Entry 8G10 (X-ray diffraction, 2.47 A resolution); this record covers chains A and E of the 6 polymer chains in the assembly.

== Chain A ==
Protein: Cyclic GMP-AMP synthase
From: Mus musculus
Notes: EC 2.7.7.86; fragment: catalytic domain, residues 147-507
Reference sequence: Q8C6L5 (CGAS_MOUSE); residues 147-507 here = UniProt positions 147-507
Amino-acid sequence (364 residues; numbered 144 to 507; the number before each row is that of its first residue):
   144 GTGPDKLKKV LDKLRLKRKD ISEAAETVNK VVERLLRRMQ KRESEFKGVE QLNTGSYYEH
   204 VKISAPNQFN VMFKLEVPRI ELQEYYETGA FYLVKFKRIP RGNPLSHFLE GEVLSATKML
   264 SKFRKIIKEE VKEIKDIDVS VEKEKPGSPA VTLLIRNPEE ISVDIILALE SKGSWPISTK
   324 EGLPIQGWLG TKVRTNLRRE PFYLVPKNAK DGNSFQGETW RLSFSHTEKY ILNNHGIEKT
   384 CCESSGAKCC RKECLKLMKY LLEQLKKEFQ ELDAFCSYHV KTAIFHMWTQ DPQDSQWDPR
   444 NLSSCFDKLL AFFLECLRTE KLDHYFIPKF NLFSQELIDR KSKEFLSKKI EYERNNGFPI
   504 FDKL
Disordered / not traced: 144, 240-244, 351-357
Sequence notes: expression tag (144-146); engineered mutation Gln211 (Glu in Q8C6L5), Asn213 (Asp in Q8C6L5)
UniProt features mapped onto this chain:
  - region: Lys372 to Lys395 (DNA-binding)
  - motif: Leu154 to Leu159 (Nuclear export signal), Asp281 to Ser291 (Nuclear localization signal)
  - binding site (GTP): Thr197, Asp307, Arg364 to Glu371
  - binding site (ATP): Ser199, Glu371, Lys402, Ser420 to Lys424
  - binding site (2',3'-cGAMP): Gly290, Asp307, Lys350, Arg364 to Ser366
  - binding site (Mg(2+)): Asp307
  - binding site (Zn(2+)): His378, Cys384, Cys385, Cys392
  - site: Arg241 (Arginine-anchor), Asp307, Ile308 (Cleavage)
  - modified residue: Lys156 (N6-lactoyllysine), Glu176 (PolyADP-ribosyl glutamic acid), Ser199 (Phosphoserine), Tyr201 (Phosphotyrosine), Glu272 (5-glutamyl polyglutamate), Ser291 (Phosphoserine), Glu302 (5-glutamyl glutamate), Lys372 (N6-acetyllysine), Lys382 (N6-acetyllysine), Lys402 (N6-acetyllysine), Ser420 (Phosphoserine), Lys491 (N6-methyllysine)
  - lipidation (S-palmitoyl cysteine): Cys392, Cys393, Cys459
  - cross-link (Glycyl lysine isopeptide (Lys-Gly)): Lys217 (interchain with G-Cter in SUMO), Lys271 (interchain with G-Cter in ubiquitin), Lys335 (interchain with G-Cter in SUMO), Lys372 (interchain with G-Cter in SUMO), Lys382 (interchain with G-Cter in SUMO), Lys399 (interchain with G-Cter in ubiquitin), Lys402 (interchain with G-Cter in ubiquitin), Lys409 (interchain with G-Cter in ubiquitin), Lys410 (interchain with G-Cter in ubiquitin), Lys464 (interchain with G-Cter in SUMO)
  - mutagenesis: Lys156 (K156Q: Mimics lactylation; knockin mice show higher mortality following HSV-1 infection), Asn172 (N172K: Induces alteration of the DNA-binding surface and leads to decreased synthesis of cyclic GMP-AMP (cGAMP); when associated with L-180), Glu176 (E176A: Abolished poly-ADP-ribosylation by PARP1, stimulating interferon production in knockin mice), Arg180 (R180L: Induces alteration of the DNA-binding surface and leads to decreased synthesis of cyclic GMP-AMP (cGAMP); when associated with K-182), Gly198 (G198A: Abolishes stimulation of interferon production; when associated with A-199), Ser199 (S199A: Abolishes stimulation of interferon production; when associated with A-199), Tyr201 (Y201E: Phosphomimetic mutant; reduced translocation to the nucleus following treatment with etoposide), Lys217 (K217R: Reduced sumoylation), Arg222 (R222E: Impaired tethering to chromatin, leading to constitutive activation in the absence of DNA), Lys238 (K238E: Does not affect interaction with nucleosomes), Lys240 (K240E: Impaired tethering to chromatin, leading to constitutive activation in the absence of DNA), Arg241 (R241E: Abolished tethering to chromatin, leading to strong constitutive activation in the absence of DNA), 28 further mutagenesis entries in UniProt
Bound ions: Mg2+: Gln211, Asn213 (together with GTP); Zn2+: His378, Cys384, Cys385, Cys392
Small-molecule neighbours:
  - GTP (guanosine-5'-triphosphate), molecule 1: Thr197, Gln211, Asn213, Met215, Lys288, Gly290, Ser291, Pro292, Ala293, Asp307, Ile309, Val348, Arg364, Ser366, Ser368
  - GTP, molecule 2: Gly198, Ser199, Glu202, Lys205, Gln211, Asn213, Arg364, Ser368, Glu371, Lys402, Ser420, Tyr421, Lys424, His467
What the authors report for this chain:
  - mutagenesis - E211Q/D213N/K382E: decreased binding to dsDNA
  - specificity-determining residues: His467 (proposed by the authors, not directly observed)
  - mutagenesis - R364A (33-fold), H467A: decreased catalytic activity on ATP/GTP
  - mutagenesis - H467A (2-fold): increased catalytic activity on GTP/GTP
  - specificity-determining residues: Ile309, Arg364
  - mutagenesis - R364A (10-fold): decreased catalytic activity on GTP/GTP
  - mutagenesis - R364A (4-fold): increased catalytic activity on ATP/ATP
  - mutagenesis - E211Q/D213N: abolished catalytic activity

== Chain E ==
Molecule: Palindromic DNA18
Sequence (18 nucleotides; row label = number of the first residue in the row):
     1 ATCTGTACAT GTACAGAT

== Chain A / chain E interface ==
Residue-residue contacts - 12 pairs, chain A then chain E:
  Arg158(A) - DG16(E)  salt bridge to the phosphate
  Leu159(A) - DG16(E)  sugar contact
  Lys160(A) - DA17(E)  phosphate contact
  Arg161(A) - DA15(E)  base contact
  Arg161(A) - DG16(E)  hydrogen bond to the base
  Arg161(A) - DA17(E)  hydrogen bond to the phosphate
  Arg180(A) - DA7(E)  salt bridge to the phosphate
  His203(A) - DC14(E)  phosphate contact
  His203(A) - DA15(E)  salt bridge to the phosphate
  Cys385(A) - DC14(E)  phosphate contact
  Glu386(A) - DC14(E)  phosphate contact
  Lys395(A) - DA15(E)  salt bridge to the phosphate
Other interface residues (no listed pair), chain A (13 interface residues in all): Lys162, Asn376, Ser387, Lys399

== Overview ==
Chain A and chain E form an interface of 13 and 5 residues respectively, with 2 hydrogen bonds and 4 salt
bridges. Among the polar pairs are Arg161(A)-DG16(E), Arg161(A)-DA17(E) and Arg158(A)-DG16(E). From the paper:
R364A and H467A of chain A reduce catalytic activity on ATP/GTP; specificity determinants His467(A), Ile309(A)
and Arg364(A); 4 substitutions were tested in all.
Chain A is Cyclic GMP-AMP synthase (Mus musculus) and chain E is Palindromic DNA18; the structure, Structure
of Ternary Complex of cGAS with dsDNA and Bound ITP and GTP, was determined by X-ray diffraction, deposited
together with 7UUX, 7UXW, 7UYQ, 7UYZ, 7UZR, 7V0W and 14 further entries.
